6RDL - chains 2 and 4 of the 31 polymer chains in the assembly; structure by electron microscopy, 3.70 A resolution.

[Chain 2]
Protein: ASA-2: Polytomella F-ATP synthase associated subunit 2
Organism: Polytomella sp. Pringsheim 198.80
Notes: engineered mutation(s): P165F, N167S
Sequence (441 residues; each row starts with the number of its first residue):
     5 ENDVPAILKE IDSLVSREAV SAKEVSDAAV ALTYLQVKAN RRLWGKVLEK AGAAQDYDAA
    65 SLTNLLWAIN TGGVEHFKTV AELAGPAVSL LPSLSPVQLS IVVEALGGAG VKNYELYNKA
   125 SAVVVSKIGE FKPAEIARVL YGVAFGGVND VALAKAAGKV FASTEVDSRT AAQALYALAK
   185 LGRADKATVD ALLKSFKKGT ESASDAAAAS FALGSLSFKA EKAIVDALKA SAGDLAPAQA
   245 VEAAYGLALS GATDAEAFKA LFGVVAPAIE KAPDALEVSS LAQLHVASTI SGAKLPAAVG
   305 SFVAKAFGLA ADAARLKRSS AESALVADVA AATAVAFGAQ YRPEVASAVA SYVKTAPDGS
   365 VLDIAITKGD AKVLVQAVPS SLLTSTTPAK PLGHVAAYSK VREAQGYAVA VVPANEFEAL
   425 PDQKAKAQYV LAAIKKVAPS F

[Chain 4]
Protein: Mitochondrial ATP synthase associated protein ASA4
Organism: Polytomella sp. Pringsheim 198.80
Reference sequence: D7NIZ2 (D7NIZ2_9CHLO); residue numbers follow UniProt; this construct covers 1-294
Sequence (294 residues; numbered 1 to 294; the number before each row is that of its first residue):
     1 ATEPAVSKKE VLYFLSSKDA ESSTAVKSYL KSLYAGAQVE ATETDASELI AQLEKKYLSA
    61 QVVEPGVHNI ALPLGESGSA PVKRYAAELF NLGAQAGFEC PFIEVSKKFG QETATSETVK
   121 DVLNKTKSYV SADYNAALNE VLSSVEAEIN GPVLFDGKTE GFKKFAAKAK AVAVSRGLPA
   181 DTILAYCAGS ANEDAADKVS KEFFTWFESA YTADAAAEVK AIEAEAASIL DRHLAKPVAQ
   241 IRKEQASAYA SLLKRAETAK GAKWAEKYLE DVKAVQWFDA SVAEAPASGP KVAA
Disordered / not traced: 1-4

[Interface between chain 2 and chain 4]
Pairs across the interface (68; chain 2 residue first):
  Arg46(2) - Ser288(4)  hydrogen bond (side chain-backbone)
  Gln59(2) - Ser77(4)
  Phe81(2) - Arg84(4)
  Phe81(2) - Ala87(4)  hydrophobic
  Phe81(2) - Glu88(4)
  Lys82(2) - Arg84(4)
  Ala85(2) - Arg84(4)
  Glu86(2) - Pro81(4)
  Gly89(2) - Ala80(4)
  Lys116(2) - Ala87(4)
  Lys116(2) - Phe90(4)
  Lys116(2) - Glu208(4)
  Lys116(2) - Tyr211(4)  hydrogen bond (backbone-side chain)
  Asn117(2) - Lys83(4)  hydrogen bond
  Asn117(2) - Glu208(4)
  Tyr118(2) - Phe204(4)
  Tyr118(2) - Glu208(4)  hydrogen bond (backbone-side chain)
  Glu119(2) - Thr205(4)
  Glu119(2) - Glu208(4)  hydrogen bond (backbone-side chain)
  Asn122(2) - Lys201(4)
  Asn122(2) - Thr205(4)  hydrogen bond
  Ser125(2) - Lys201(4)  hydrogen bond
  Asn153(2) - Asp197(4)
  Asp154(2) - Asp197(4)
  Asp154(2) - Lys201(4)
  Val155(2) - Glu193(4)
  Val155(2) - Asp194(4)
  Val155(2) - Asp197(4)  hydrogen bond (backbone-side chain)
  Ala156(2) - Asp197(4)  hydrogen bond (backbone-side chain)
  Lys159(2) - Glu193(4)
  Lys159(2) - Asp194(4)  salt bridge
  Arg187(2) - Glu193(4)  salt bridge
  Ile273(2) - Tyr34(4)
  Glu274(2) - Tyr34(4)  hydrogen bond
  Pro277(2) - Tyr34(4)  hydrophobic
  Asp278(2) - Lys27(4)
  Asp278(2) - Lys31(4)
  Glu281(2) - Leu15(4)
  Val282(2) - Leu15(4)  hydrophobic
  Ala302(2) - Tyr34(4)
  Phe306(2) - Tyr34(4)  hydrophobic
  Lys309(2) - Leu33(4)
  Lys309(2) - Ala37(4)  hydrogen bond (side chain-backbone)
  Lys309(2) - Val39(4)
  Leu313(2) - Leu12(4)
  Leu313(2) - Leu15(4)
  Leu313(2) - Tyr29(4)  hydrophobic
  Leu313(2) - Leu33(4)  hydrophobic
  Asp316(2) - Leu12(4)
  Asp316(2) - Thr42(4)  hydrogen bond
  Ala317(2) - Leu12(4)
  Ala317(2) - Leu15(4)  hydrophobic
  Leu320(2) - Leu12(4)  hydrophobic
  Leu320(2) - Tyr13(4)
  Lys321(2) - Leu12(4)
  Lys321(2) - Tyr13(4)  hydrogen bond (side chain-backbone)
  Lys321(2) - Ser16(4)
  Lys321(2) - Gln95(4)
  Ser323(2) - Glu99(4)
  Ser324(2) - Glu99(4)
  Ser324(2) - Lys107(4)
  Val357(2) - Thr44(4)  hydrogen bond (backbone-side chain)
  Asp362(2) - Val39(4)
  Gly363(2) - Thr42(4)  hydrogen bond (backbone-side chain)
  Val365(2) - Thr42(4)
  Val365(2) - Thr44(4)
  Ser389(2) - Glu193(4)
  Thr390(2) - Glu193(4)
Other interface residues (no listed pair), chain 2 (46 interface residues in all): Leu285, Val303, Ala314, Arg322, Thr391
Other interface residues (no listed pair), chain 4 (40 interface residues in all): Lys8, Lys9, Leu30, Gln38, Lys55, Asn91, Gly97

[In short]
46 residues of chain 2 and 40 residues of chain 4 are in contact, with 15 hydrogen bonds and 2 salt bridges.
Among the polar pairs are Lys159(2)-Asp194(4), Arg187(2)-Glu193(4) and Arg46(2)-Ser288(4).
Chain 2 is ASA-2: Polytomella F-ATP synthase associated subunit 2 and chain 4 is Mitochondrial ATP synthase
associated protein ASA4, both from Polytomella sp. Pringsheim 198.80; the structure, Cryo-EM structure of
Polytomella F-ATP synthase, Rotary substate 1B, monomer-masked refinement, was determined by electron
microscopy together with 6RD4, 6RD5, 6RD6, 6RD7, 6RD8, 6RD9 and 46 further entries from the same study.
